7TNT - chains 3C and 3D of the 36 polymer chains in the assembly; structure by electron microscopy, 9.30 A resolution (very low resolution: no residue pairs are listed; an interface is given only as per-side residue counts).

# Chain 3C (and 3D)
Protein: Tubulin beta chain
From: Toxoplasma gondii
Notes: chain 3D of this document is another copy of the same molecule, construct and numbering; everything in this record applies to it too
Reference sequence: A0A125YWG5 (A0A125YWG5_TOXGM); residue numbers follow UniProt; this construct covers 1-426
Sequence (426 residues; numbered 1 to 426; the number before each row is that of its first residue):
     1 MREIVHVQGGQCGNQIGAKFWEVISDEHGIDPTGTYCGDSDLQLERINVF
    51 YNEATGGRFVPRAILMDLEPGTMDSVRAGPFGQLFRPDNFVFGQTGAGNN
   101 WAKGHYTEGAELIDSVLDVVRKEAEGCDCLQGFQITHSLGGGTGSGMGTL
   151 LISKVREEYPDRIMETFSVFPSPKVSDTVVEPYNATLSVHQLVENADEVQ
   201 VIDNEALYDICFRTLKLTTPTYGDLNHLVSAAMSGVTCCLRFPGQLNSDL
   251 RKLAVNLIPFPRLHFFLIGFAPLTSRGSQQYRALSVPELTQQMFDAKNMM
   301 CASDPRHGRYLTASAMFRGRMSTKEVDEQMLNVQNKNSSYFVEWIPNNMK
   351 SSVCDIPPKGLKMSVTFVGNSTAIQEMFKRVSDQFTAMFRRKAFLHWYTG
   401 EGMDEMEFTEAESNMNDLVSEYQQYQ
Disulfides: C238-C354

# How chain 3C and chain 3D interact
At this resolution (9 A) residue pairs are not listed: 7 residues of chain 3C and 5 of chain 3D lie at the interface.

# Summary
Chain 3C and chain 3D form an interface of 7 and 5 residues respectively.
Chain 3C and chain 3D are both Tubulin beta chain (Toxoplasma gondii); the structure, The tubulin-based conoid
from detergent-extract Toxoplasma gondii cells, was determined by electron microscopy together with 7TNQ and
7TNS from the same study.
